9EFG - chains C and D of the 4 polymer chains in the assembly; structure by electron microscopy, 3.04 A resolution.

[Chain C (and D)]
Name: VIP3Cb1 Toxin
Organism: Paenibacillus popilliae
Notes: chain D of this document is another copy of the same molecule, construct and numbering; everything in this record applies to it too
Amino-acid sequence (816 residues; numbered -18 to 797; the number before each row is that of its first residue; numbers below 1 keep their minus sign (Met-18 is residue -18)):
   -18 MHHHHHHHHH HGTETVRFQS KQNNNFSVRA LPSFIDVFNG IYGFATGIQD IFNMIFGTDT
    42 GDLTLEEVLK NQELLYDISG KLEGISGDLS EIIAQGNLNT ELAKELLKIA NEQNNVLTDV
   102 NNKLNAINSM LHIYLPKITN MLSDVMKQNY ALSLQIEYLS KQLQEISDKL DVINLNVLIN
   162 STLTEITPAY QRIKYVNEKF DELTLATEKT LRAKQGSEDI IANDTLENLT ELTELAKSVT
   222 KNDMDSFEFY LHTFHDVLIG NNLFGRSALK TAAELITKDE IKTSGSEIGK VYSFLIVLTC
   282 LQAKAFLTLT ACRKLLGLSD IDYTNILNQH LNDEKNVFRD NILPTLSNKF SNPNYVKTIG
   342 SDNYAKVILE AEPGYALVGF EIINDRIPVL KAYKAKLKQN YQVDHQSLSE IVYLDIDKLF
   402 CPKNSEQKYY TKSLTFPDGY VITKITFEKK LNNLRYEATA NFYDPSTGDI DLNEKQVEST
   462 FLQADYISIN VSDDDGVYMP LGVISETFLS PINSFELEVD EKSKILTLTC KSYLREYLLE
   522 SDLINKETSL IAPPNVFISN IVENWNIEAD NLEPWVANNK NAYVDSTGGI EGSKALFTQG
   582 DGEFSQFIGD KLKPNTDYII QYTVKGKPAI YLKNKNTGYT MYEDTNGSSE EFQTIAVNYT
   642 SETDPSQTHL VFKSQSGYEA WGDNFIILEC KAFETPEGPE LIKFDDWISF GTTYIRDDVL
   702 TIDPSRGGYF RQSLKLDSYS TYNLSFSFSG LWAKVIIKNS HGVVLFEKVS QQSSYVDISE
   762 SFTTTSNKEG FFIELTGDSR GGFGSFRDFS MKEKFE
Not modelled in the structure: -18 to 97, 186-208

[Chain C / chain D interface]
Pairs across the interface (81):
  Asn102(C) - Val101(D)
  Asn102(C) - Lys104(D)  hydrogen bond
  Leu105(C) - Val101(D)  hydrophobic
  Leu105(C) - Lys104(D)
  Leu105(C) - Leu105(D)  hydrophobic
  Leu105(C) - Ile108(D)  hydrophobic
  Asn109(C) - Ile108(D)
  Leu112(C) - Leu112(D)  hydrophobic
  Leu116(C) - Tyr115(D)  hydrophobic
  Ile119(C) - Ile119(D)  hydrophobic
  Thr120(C) - Tyr115(D)
  Thr120(C) - Lys118(D)  hydrogen bond
  Thr120(C) - Ile119(D)
  Thr120(C) - Met122(D)
  Leu123(C) - Ile119(D)  hydrophobic
  Leu123(C) - Met122(D)  hydrophobic
  Leu123(C) - Leu123(D)  hydrophobic
  Met127(C) - Val126(D)  hydrophobic
  Met127(C) - Gln129(D)
  Asn130(C) - Val126(D)
  Asn130(C) - Gln129(D)
  Asn130(C) - Asn130(D)  hydrogen bond
  Ser134(C) - Leu133(D)
  Ser134(C) - Gln136(D)  hydrogen bond
  Ile137(C) - Leu133(D)  hydrophobic
  Ile137(C) - Gln136(D)
  Ile137(C) - Leu140(D)  hydrophobic
  Ser141(C) - Leu140(D)
  Ser141(C) - Gln143(D)
  Leu144(C) - Leu140(D)  hydrophobic
  Leu144(C) - Gln143(D)
  Leu144(C) - Leu144(D)  hydrophobic
  Leu144(C) - Ile147(D)  hydrophobic
  Ile147(C) - Ile147(D)  hydrophobic
  Ser148(C) - Lys150(D)
  Leu151(C) - Ile147(D)  hydrophobic
  Leu151(C) - Lys150(D)
  Leu151(C) - Leu151(D)  hydrophobic
  Leu151(C) - Ile154(D)
  Asp152(C) - Lys150(D)  salt bridge
  Asn155(C) - Ile154(D)
  Asn155(C) - Asn157(D)  hydrogen bond
  Val158(C) - Asn157(D)
  Val158(C) - Asn161(D)
  Leu159(C) - Asn157(D)
  Ser162(C) - Asn161(D)  hydrogen bond
  Thr165(C) - Thr165(D)
  Thr165(C) - Thr168(D)
  Glu166(C) - Leu164(D)
  Glu166(C) - Thr168(D)
  Glu166(C) - Gln172(D)  hydrogen bond (backbone-side chain)
  Lys222(C) - Glu215(D)
  Asn223(C) - Glu212(D)  hydrogen bond (side chain-backbone)
  Asn223(C) - Glu215(D)  hydrogen bond (backbone-side chain)
  Asn223(C) - Leu216(D)
  Asp224(C) - Leu216(D)
  Asp224(C) - Ser219(D)
  Met225(C) - Leu216(D)
  Met225(C) - Ser219(D)  hydrogen bond (backbone-side chain)
  Met225(C) - Val220(D)  hydrophobic
  Met225(C) - Phe228(D)
  Met225(C) - Tyr231(D)  hydrophobic
  Asp226(C) - Arg173(D)  salt bridge
  Ser227(C) - Tyr176(D)
  Glu229(C) - Lys180(D)  salt bridge
  Phe230(C) - Gln172(D)
  Phe230(C) - Arg173(D)
  Phe230(C) - Tyr176(D)  hydrophobic
  His233(C) - Lys180(D)
  Val238(C) - Gln172(D)
  Asn242(C) - Lys175(D)
  Asn243(C) - Tyr171(D)  hydrogen bond (backbone-side chain)
  Leu244(C) - Ile167(D)  hydrophobic
  Leu244(C) - Tyr171(D)
  Leu244(C) - Phe275(D)
  Leu244(C) - Leu279(D)  hydrophobic
  Phe245(C) - Ile160(D)  hydrophobic
  Phe245(C) - Leu164(D)  hydrophobic
  Phe245(C) - Ala253(D)  hydrophobic
  Phe245(C) - Leu256(D)  hydrophobic
  Arg247(C) - Ile160(D)
Also at the interface, not in a pair above, chain C (51 interface residues in all): Ile108, His113, Pro117, Val126, Leu133, Leu140, Gln145, Ile154, Asn161, Tyr231, Thr234, Asp237
Also at the interface, not in a pair above, chain D (56 interface residues in all): Met111, Asp125, Ile137, Tyr139, Val153, Val158, Thr163, Val177, Glu179, Ser227

[Overview]
51 residues of chain C face 56 of chain D across their interface; the contacts include 11 hydrogen bonds and 3
salt bridges. Polar pairs include Asp152(C)-Lys150(D), Asp226(C)-Arg173(D) and Glu229(C)-Lys180(D).
Chain C and chain D are both VIP3Cb1 Toxin (Paenibacillus popilliae); the structure, VIP3Cb1 Toxin structure,
was determined by electron microscopy (same publication as 9EFI).
